Entry 9ISD (X-ray diffraction, 2.37 A resolution); this record covers chains C and L of the 6 polymer chains in the assembly.

Chain C (and L):
Molecule: Glutaminyl-peptide cyclotransferase
Organism: Homo sapiens
Notes: EC 2.3.2.5; chain L of this document is another copy of the same molecule, construct and numbering; everything in this record applies to it too
Reference sequence: Q16769 (QPCT_HUMAN); residue numbers follow UniProt; this construct covers 1-361
Chain sequence (361 residues; numbered 1 to 361; the number before each row is that of its first residue):
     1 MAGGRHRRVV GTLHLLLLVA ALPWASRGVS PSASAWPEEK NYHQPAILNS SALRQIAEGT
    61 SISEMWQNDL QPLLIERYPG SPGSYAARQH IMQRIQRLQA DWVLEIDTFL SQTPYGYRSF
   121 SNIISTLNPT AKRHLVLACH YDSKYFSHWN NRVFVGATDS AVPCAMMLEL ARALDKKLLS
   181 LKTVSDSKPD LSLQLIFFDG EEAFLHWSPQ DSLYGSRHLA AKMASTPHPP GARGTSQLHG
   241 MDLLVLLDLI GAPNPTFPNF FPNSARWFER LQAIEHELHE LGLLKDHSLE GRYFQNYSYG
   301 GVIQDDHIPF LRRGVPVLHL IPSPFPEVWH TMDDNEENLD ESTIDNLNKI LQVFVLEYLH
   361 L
Unresolved in the structure: 1-32, 183-188
Bound ions: Zn2+: D159, E202, H330 (together with A1D93)
Residues lining bound ligands:
  - A1D93 (N-(1H-benzo[d]imidazol-5-yl)-1-phenylmethanesulfonamide), molecule 1: H140, D159, E201, E202, W207, D248, L249, I303, Q304, D305, W329, H330
  - A1D93, molecule 2: N263, L311, G314
  - dimethylformamide (DMF): Y78, Y115, R118, Y145, F204
UniProt features mapped onto this chain:
  - active site (Proton acceptor): E201, D248
  - binding site (Zn(2+)): D159, E202, H330
  - glycosylation (N-linked (GlcNAc...) asparagine): N49, N296
From the paper describing this entry:
  - binding site for A1D93: W207, D248, Q304

Interface between chain C and chain L:
Pairs across the interface - 12 pairs, chain C then chain L:
  Q112(C) with Q112(L); T113(L); P114(L)
  T113(C) with Q112(L), hydrogen bond (backbone-side chain)
  P114(C) with Q112(L); G116(L); Y117(L)
  Y115(C) with Y115(L)
  G116(C) with P114(L); G116(L)
  Y117(C) with P114(L)
  L205(C) with Y117(L), hydrophobic
Other interface residues (no listed pair), chain L (7 interface residues in all): L205

Overview:
The chain C/chain L interface involves 7 residues from each chain, with 1 hydrogen bond. Its one
hydrogen-bonded contact is T113(C)-Q112(L). Bound to chain C: compound A1D93 and dimethylformamide. UniProt
lists active-site residues E201(C) and D248(C) and 3 Zn2+-binding residues on chain C. From the paper: a
binding site for A1D93 at W207(C), D248(C) and Q304(C).
Both chains are Glutaminyl-peptide cyclotransferase (Homo sapiens). Entry 9ISD (Crystal structure of human
secretory glutaminyl cyclase in complex with the inhibitor
N-(1H-benzo[d]imidazol-5-yl)-1-phenylmethanesulfonamide (compound 5)) was determined by X-ray diffraction
together with 9IVV from the same study.
